7TMQ - chains M and N of the 15 polymer chains in the assembly; structure by electron microscopy, 3.30 A resolution.

Chain M:
Name: V-type proton ATPase subunit D
Source organism: Saccharomyces cerevisiae
UniProt: A0A6A5Q1W2 (A0A6A5Q1W2_YEASX); residue numbers follow UniProt; this construct covers 1-256
Amino-acid sequence (256 residues; row label = number of the first residue in the row):
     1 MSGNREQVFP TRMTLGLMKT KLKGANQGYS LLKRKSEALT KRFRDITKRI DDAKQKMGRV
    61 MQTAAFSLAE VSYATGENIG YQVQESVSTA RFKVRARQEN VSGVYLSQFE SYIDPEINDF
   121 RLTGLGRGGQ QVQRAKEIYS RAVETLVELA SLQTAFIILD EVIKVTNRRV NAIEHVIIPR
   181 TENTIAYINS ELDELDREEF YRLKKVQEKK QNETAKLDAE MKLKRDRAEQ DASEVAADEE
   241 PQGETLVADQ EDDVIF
Disordered / not traced: 1-3, 218-256

Chain N:
Name: V-type proton ATPase subunit F
Source organism: Saccharomyces cerevisiae
UniProt: A0A6A5PYF6 (A0A6A5PYF6_YEASX); numbering as in UniProt (aligned over 1-118)
Amino-acid sequence (118 residues; row label = number of the first residue in the row):
     1 MAEKRTLIAV IADEDTTTGL LLAGIGQITP ETQEKNFFVY QEGKTTKEEI TDKFNHFTEE
    61 RDDIAILLIN QHIAENIRAR VDSFTNAFPA ILEIPSKDHP YDPEKDSVLK RVRKLFGE
Disordered / not traced: 1, 113-118

Interface between chain M and chain N:
Residue-residue contacts - 22 pairs, chain M then chain N:
  M61(M) - P95(N)  hydrophobic
  G80(M) - T18(N)
  V83(M) - L21(N)  hydrophobic
  V87(M) - Q27(N)
  V87(M) - I28(N)  hydrogen bond (backbone-backbone)
  S88(M) - I28(N)
  T89(M) - Q27(N)
  A90(M) - G24(N)
  A90(M) - I25(N)
  A90(M) - G26(N)
  A90(M) - Q27(N)
  R91(M) - G24(N)  hydrogen bond (backbone-backbone)
  F92(M) - G24(N)  hydrogen bond (backbone-backbone)
  V94(M) - R5(N)
  V94(M) - T6(N)
  Y139(M) - G19(N)
  Y139(M) - A23(N)
  S140(M) - A23(N)
  Q153(M) - I91(N)
  Q153(M) - V108(N)
  I157(M) - A87(N)  hydrophobic
  I158(M) - A87(N)  hydrophobic
Other interface residues (no listed pair), chain M (19 interface residues in all): G58, A96, K136, A150
Other interface residues (no listed pair), chain N (22 interface residues in all): A2, L7, L22, P30, I66, A90, L92

Summary:
The interface between chain M and chain N involves 19 residues on one side and 22 on the other, with 3
hydrogen bonds. The backbones hydrogen-bond at V87(M)-I28(N), R91(M)-G24(N) and F92(M)-G24(N).
Here chain M is V-type proton ATPase subunit D and chain N is V-type proton ATPase subunit F, both from
Saccharomyces cerevisiae. Entry 7TMQ (V1 complex lacking subunit C from Saccharomyces cerevisiae, State 3) was
determined by electron microscopy (same publication as 7TMM, 7TMO, 7TMP, 7TMR, 7TMS and 7TMT).
